PDB entry 7VV5 | electron microscopy, 2.76 A resolution | chains A and R of the 5 polymer chains in the assembly

[Chain A]
Protein: Guanine nucleotide-binding protein G(i) subunit alpha-1
Source organism: Homo sapiens
UniProt: P63096 (GNAI1_HUMAN); residues 1-354 here = UniProt positions 1-354
Chain sequence (354 residues; each row starts with the number of its first residue):
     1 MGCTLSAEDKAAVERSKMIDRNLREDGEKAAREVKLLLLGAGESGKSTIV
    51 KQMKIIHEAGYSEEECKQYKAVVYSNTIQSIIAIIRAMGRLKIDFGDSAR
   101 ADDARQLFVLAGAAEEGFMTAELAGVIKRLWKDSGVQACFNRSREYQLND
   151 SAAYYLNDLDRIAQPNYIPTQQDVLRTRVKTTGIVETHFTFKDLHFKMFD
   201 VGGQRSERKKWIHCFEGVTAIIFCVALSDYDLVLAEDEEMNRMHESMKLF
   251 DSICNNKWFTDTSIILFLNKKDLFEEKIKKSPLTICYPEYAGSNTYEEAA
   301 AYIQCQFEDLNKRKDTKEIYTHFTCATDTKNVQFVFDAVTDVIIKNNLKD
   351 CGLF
Not modelled in the structure: 1-2, 56-181

[Chain R]
Protein: Mas-related G-protein coupled receptor member X2
Source organism: Homo sapiens
UniProt: Q96LB1 (MRGX2_HUMAN); residue numbers follow UniProt; this construct covers 1-330
Chain sequence (330 residues; numbered 1 to 330; the number before each row is that of its first residue):
     1 MDPTTPAWGTESTTVNGNDQALLLLCGKETLIPVFLILFIALVGLVGNGF
    51 VLWLLGFRMRRNAFSVYVLSLAGADFLFLCFQIINCLVYLSNFFCSISIN
   101 FPSFFTTVMTCAYLAGLSMLSTVSTERCLSVLWPIWYRCRRPRHLSAVVC
   151 VLLWALSLLLSILEGKFCGFLFSDGDSGWCQTFDFITAAWLIFLFMVLCG
   201 SSLALLVRILCGSRGLPLTRLYLTILLTVLVFLLCGLPFGIQWFLILWIW
   251 KDSDVLFCHIHPVSVVLSSLNSSANPIIYFFVGSFRKQWRLQQPILKLAL
   301 QRALQDIAEVDHSEGCFRQGTPEMSRSSLV
Not modelled in the structure: 1-21, 290-330
Disulfides: Cys26-Cys258, Cys168-Cys180
Residues lining bound ligands: 6IB (2-[4-methoxy-3-[[2-methoxy-3-[[2-methoxy-5-[2-(methylamino)ethyl]phenyl]methyl]-5-[2-(methylamino)ethyl]phenyl]methyl]phenyl]-N-methyl-ethanamine): Leu22, Leu25, Glu164, Cys168, Phe170, Asp176, Ser177, Cys180, Asp184, Trp243, Leu247, Trp248, Ser253, Asp254, Phe257

[Interface between chain A and chain R]
Residue-residue contacts (40):
  Glu25(A) - Arg143(R)  salt bridge
  Glu28(A) - Arg143(R)  salt bridge
  Ala31(A) - Arg138(R)  hydrogen bond (backbone-side chain)
  Arg32(A) - Arg138(R)
  Arg32(A) - Cys139(R)  hydrogen bond (side chain-backbone)
  Glu33(A) - Arg138(R)  hydrogen bond (backbone-side chain)
  Asp193(A) - Ile135(R)
  Asp193(A) - Cys139(R)
  Asp193(A) - Arg140(R)
  Leu194(A) - Ile135(R)  hydrophobic
  Leu194(A) - Cys139(R)  hydrophobic
  Glu318(A) - Arg214(R)  salt bridge
  Glu318(A) - Gly215(R)
  Ile319(A) - Arg214(R)
  Tyr320(A) - Arg214(R)
  Thr340(A) - Ile135(R)
  Asp341(A) - Arg214(R)
  Ile343(A) - Pro134(R)
  Ile343(A) - Arg138(R)
  Ile344(A) - Pro134(R)  hydrophobic
  Lys345(A) - Gly215(R)
  Lys345(A) - Leu216(R)
  Asn347(A) - Ser130(R)  hydrogen bond (side chain-backbone)
  Asn347(A) - Pro134(R)  hydrogen bond (side chain-backbone)
  Asn347(A) - Tyr137(R)
  Leu348(A) - Val131(R)  hydrophobic
  Leu348(A) - Leu216(R)  hydrophobic
  Asp350(A) - Asn62(R)
  Asp350(A) - Phe64(R)
  Cys351(A) - Phe64(R)
  Cys351(A) - Glu126(R)
  Cys351(A) - Arg127(R)  hydrogen bond (backbone-side chain)
  Cys351(A) - Ser130(R)
  Cys351(A) - Tyr137(R)  hydrogen bond
  Gly352(A) - Gly283(R)
  Leu353(A) - Arg127(R)
  Phe354(A) - Pro217(R)
  Phe354(A) - Leu221(R)
  Phe354(A) - Gly283(R)
  Phe354(A) - Arg286(R)
Interface residues without a listed pair, chain A (27 interface residues in all): Val34, Lys192, Thr219, Phe336, Asn346
Interface residues without a listed pair, chain R (25 interface residues in all): Arg141, Leu205, Ile209, Arg220, Ile225

[Overview]
27 residues of chain A and 25 residues of chain R are in contact, with 7 hydrogen bonds and 3 salt bridges.
Polar pairs include Glu25(A)-Arg143(R), Glu28(A)-Arg143(R) and Glu318(A)-Arg214(R). Bound to chain R: compound
6IB.
Chain A is Guanine nucleotide-binding protein G(i) subunit alpha-1 and chain R is Mas-related G-protein
coupled receptor member X2, both from Homo sapiens; the structure, Cryo-EM structure of pseudoallergen
receptor MRGPRX2 complex with C48/80, state1, was determined by electron microscopy (same publication as 7VDH,
7VDL, 7VDM, 7VUY, 7VUZ, 7VV0, 7VV3 and 7VV4).
